4GJ5 - chain A; structure by X-ray diffraction, 2.40 A resolution.

Chain A:
Protein: Renin
Organism: Homo sapiens
Notes: EC 3.4.23.15
UniProtKB: P00797 (RENI_HUMAN); the construct lacks a stretch of the UniProt sequence and is renumbered around it, so the offset changes along the chain: -5 to 46 = UniProt 67-118; 48-97 = UniProt 122-171; 99-158 = UniProt 172-231; 160-242 = UniProt 237-319; 2 more segments
Chain sequence (340 residues; each row starts with the number of its first residue; note: 4 numbers in that range are skipped by the numbering (no residue carries them; nothing is unmodelled there); a row labelled like 46A-46C holds insertion residues (46A, then the next letters in order); numbers below 1 keep their minus sign (Leu-5 is residue -5)):
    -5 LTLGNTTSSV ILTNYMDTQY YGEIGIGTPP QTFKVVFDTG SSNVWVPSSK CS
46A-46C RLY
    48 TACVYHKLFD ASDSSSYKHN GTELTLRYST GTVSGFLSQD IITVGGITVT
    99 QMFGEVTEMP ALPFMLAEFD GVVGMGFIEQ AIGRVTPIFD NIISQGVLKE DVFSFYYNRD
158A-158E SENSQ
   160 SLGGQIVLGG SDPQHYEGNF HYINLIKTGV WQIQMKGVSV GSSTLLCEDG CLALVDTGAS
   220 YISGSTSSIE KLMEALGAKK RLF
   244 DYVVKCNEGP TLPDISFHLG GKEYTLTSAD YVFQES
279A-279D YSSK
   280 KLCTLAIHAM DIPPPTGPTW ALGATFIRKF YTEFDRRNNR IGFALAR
Not modelled in the structure: 46A-46C, 158A-158E
Cystine bridges: Cys45-Cys50, Cys206-Cys210, Cys249-Cys282
Glycans and other covalent adducts: N-acetylglucosamine (NAG) linked to Asn67
Small-molecule neighbours: 0LR ((3R,4R)-3-(naphthalen-2-ylmethoxy)-4-phenylpiperidine): Gln13, Asp32, Gly34, Ser35, Trp39, Tyr75, Thr77, Gly78, Pro111, Phe112, Leu114, Ala115, Phe117, Val120, Asp215, Gly217, Ala218
UniProt features mapped onto this chain:
  - active site: Asp32, Asp215
  - glycosylation (N-linked (GlcNAc...) asparagine): Asn-1, Asn67

In short:
Chain A binds compound 0LR. Covalently linked N-acetylglucosamine: at Asn67. From UniProt: active-site
residues Asp32 and Asp215.
Chain A is Renin (Homo sapiens); the structure, Crystal structure of renin in complex with NVP-AMQ838
(compound 5), was determined by X-ray diffraction, deposited together with 4GJ6 and 4GJ7.
